Entry 6Q41 (X-ray diffraction, 1.03 A resolution); this record covers chains C and A of the 3 polymer chains in the assembly.

[Chain C]
Protein: Middle and Trailing Chains of the BAA collagen heterotrimer
Chain sequence (50 residues; row label = number of the first residue in the row; numbering starts at 0):
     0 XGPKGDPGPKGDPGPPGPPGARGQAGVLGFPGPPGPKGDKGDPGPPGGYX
Modified residues: ACE (acetyl group) at position 0, NH2 (amino group) at position 49; Leu27 (norleucine; NLE); Pro30 (4-hydroxyproline; HYP)

[Chain A]
Protein: Leading chain of the BAA collagen heterotrimer
Chain sequence (50 residues; each row starts with the number of its first residue; numbering starts at 0):
     0 XGPKGPPGDKGPPGDPGPPGARGEPGNIGFPGPPGPKGPKGDPGDPGGYX
Modified residues: ACE (acetyl group) at position 0, NH2 (amino group) at position 49; Pro24, Pro30 (4-hydroxyproline; HYP)

[Chain C / chain A interface]
Contacting residue pairs (87):
  ACE_0(C) - Pro2(A)
  Gly1(C) - Pro2(A)  hydrogen bond (backbone-backbone)
  Gly1(C) - Gly4(A)
  Pro2(C) - Gly4(A)
  Lys3(C) - Pro5(A)
  Lys3(C) - Pro6(A)
  Lys3(C) - Asp8(A)  salt bridge
  Gly4(C) - Pro5(A)  hydrogen bond (backbone-backbone)
  Gly4(C) - Gly7(A)
  Asp5(C) - Gly7(A)
  Pro6(C) - Asp8(A)
  Gly7(C) - Asp8(A)  hydrogen bond (backbone-backbone)
  Gly7(C) - Gly10(A)
  Gly7(C) - Pro11(A)
  Pro8(C) - Gly10(A)
  Pro8(C) - Pro11(A)
  Lys9(C) - Pro11(A)
  Lys9(C) - Pro12(A)
  Lys9(C) - Asp14(A)  salt bridge
  Gly10(C) - Pro11(A)  hydrogen bond (backbone-backbone)
  Gly10(C) - Gly13(A)
  Asp11(C) - Gly13(A)
  Pro12(C) - Asp14(A)
  Gly13(C) - Asp14(A)  hydrogen bond (backbone-backbone)
  Gly13(C) - Gly16(A)
  Pro14(C) - Gly16(A)
  Pro15(C) - Pro17(A)
  Gly16(C) - Pro17(A)  hydrogen bond (backbone-backbone)
  Gly16(C) - Gly19(A)
  Pro17(C) - Gly19(A)
  Pro18(C) - Ala20(A)
  Gly19(C) - Ala20(A)  hydrogen bond (backbone-backbone)
  Gly19(C) - Gly22(A)
  Ala20(C) - Gly22(A)
  Arg21(C) - Glu23(A)  salt bridge
  Arg21(C) - Pro24(A)  hydrogen bond (side chain-backbone)
  Arg21(C) - Gly25(A)
  Arg21(C) - Asn26(A)
  Gly22(C) - Glu23(A)  hydrogen bond (backbone-backbone)
  Gly22(C) - Gly25(A)
  Gln23(C) - Gly25(A)
  Ala24(C) - Asn26(A)
  Gly25(C) - Asn26(A)  hydrogen bond (backbone-backbone)
  Gly25(C) - Gly28(A)
  Val26(C) - Gly28(A)
  Leu27(C) - Phe29(A)
  Leu27(C) - Pro30(A)
  Leu27(C) - Gly31(A)
  Gly28(C) - Phe29(A)  hydrogen bond (backbone-backbone)
  Gly28(C) - Gly31(A)
  Gly28(C) - Pro32(A)
  Phe29(C) - Gly31(A)
  Pro30(C) - Pro32(A)
  Gly31(C) - Pro32(A)  hydrogen bond (backbone-backbone)
  Gly31(C) - Pro33(A)
  Gly31(C) - Gly34(A)
  Pro32(C) - Gly34(A)
  Pro33(C) - Pro35(A)
  Gly34(C) - Pro35(A)  hydrogen bond (backbone-backbone)
  Gly34(C) - Gly37(A)
  Gly34(C) - Pro38(A)
  Pro35(C) - Gly37(A)
  Lys36(C) - Pro38(A)
  Lys36(C) - Lys39(A)
  Lys36(C) - Gly40(A)
  Lys36(C) - Asp41(A)  salt bridge
  Gly37(C) - Pro38(A)  hydrogen bond (backbone-backbone)
  Gly37(C) - Gly40(A)
  Asp38(C) - Gly40(A)
  Lys39(C) - Asp41(A)
  Lys39(C) - Pro42(A)
  Lys39(C) - Asp44(A)  salt bridge
  Gly40(C) - Asp41(A)  hydrogen bond (backbone-backbone)
  Gly40(C) - Gly43(A)
  Asp41(C) - Gly43(A)
  Pro42(C) - Asp44(A)
  Gly43(C) - Asp44(A)  hydrogen bond (backbone-backbone)
  Gly43(C) - Gly46(A)
  Pro44(C) - Gly46(A)
  Pro45(C) - Gly46(A)
  Pro45(C) - Gly47(A)
  Pro45(C) - NH2_49(A)
  Gly46(C) - Gly47(A)  hydrogen bond (backbone-backbone)
  Gly46(C) - Tyr48(A)
  Gly46(C) - NH2_49(A)  hydrogen bond (backbone-backbone)
  Gly47(C) - Tyr48(A)
  Tyr48(C) - Tyr48(A)  hydrophobic
Other interface residues (no listed pair), chain A (47 interface residues in all): Lys3, Lys9, Pro15, Pro18, Arg21, Lys36, Pro45

[In short]
49 residues of chain C and 47 residues of chain A are in contact; the contacts include 18 hydrogen bonds and 5
salt bridges. Polar pairs include Lys3(C)-Asp8(A), Lys9(C)-Asp14(A) and Arg21(C)-Glu23(A).
Chain C is Middle and Trailing Chains of the BAA collagen heterotrimer and chain A is Leading chain of the BAA
collagen heterotrimer; the structure, Atomic resolution crystal structure of a BAA collagen heterotrimer, was
determined by X-ray diffraction together with 6Q43 from the same study.
